Entry 7AFK (electron microscopy, 4.90 A resolution (low resolution: residue-level contacts below are approximate; hydrogen-bond / salt-bridge calls are withheld)); this record covers chains 1 and I of the 9 polymer chains in the assembly.

# Chain 1
Molecule: 16SrRNA (head domain of the 30S ribosome)
Organism: Escherichia coli
Sequence (1541 nucleotides; row label = number of the first residue in the row):
     1 AAAUUGAAGAGUUUGAUCAUGGCUCAGAUUGAACGCUGGCGGCAGGCCUA
    51 ACACAUGCAAGUCGAACGGUAACAGGAAGAAGCUUGCUUCUUUGCUGACG
   101 AGUGGCGGACGGGUGAGUAAUGUCUGGGAAACUGCCUGAUGGAGGGGGAU
   151 AACUACUGGAAACGGUAGCUAAUACCGCAUAACGUCGCAAGACCAAAGAG
   201 GGGGACCUUCGGGCCUCUUGCCAUCGGAUGUGCCCAGAUGGGAUUAGCUA
   251 GUAGGUGGGGUAACGGCUCACCUAGGCGACGAUCCCUAGCUGGUCUGAGA
   301 GGAUGACCAGCCACACUGGAACUGAGACACGGUCCAGACUCCUACGGGAG
   351 GCAGCAGUGGGGAAUAUUGCACAAUGGGCGCAAGCCUGAUGCAGCCAUGC
   401 CGCGUGUAUGAAGAAGGCCUUCGGGUUGUAAAGUACUUUCAGCGGGGAGG
   451 AAGGGAGUAAAGUUAAUACCUUUGCUCAUUGACGUUACCCGCAGAAGAAG
   501 CACCGGCUAACUCCGUGCCAGCAGCCXCGGUAAUACGGAGGGUGCAAGCG
   551 UUAAUCGGAAUUACUGGGCGUAAAGCGCACGCAGGCGGUUUGUUAAGUCA
   601 GAUGUGAAAUCCCCGGGCUCAACCUGGGAACUGCAUCUGAUACUGGCAAG
   651 CUUGAGUCUCGUAGAGGGGGGUAGAAUUCCAGGUGUAGCGGUGAAAUGCG
   701 UAGAGAUCUGGAGGAAUACCGGUGGCGAAGGCGGCCCCCUGGACGAAGAC
   751 UGACGCUCAGGUGCGAAAGCGUGGGGAGCAAACAGGAUUAGAUACCCUGG
   801 UAGUCCACGCCGUAAACGAUGUCGACUUGGAGGUUGUGCCCUUGAGGCGU
   851 GGCUUCCGGAGCUAACGCGUUAAGUCGACCGCCUGGGGAGUACGGCCGCA
   901 AGGUUAAAACUCAAAUGAAUUGACGGGGGCCCGCACAAGCGGUGGAGCAU
   951 GUGGUUUAAUUCGAUGXAACGCGAAGAACCUUACCUGGUCUUGACAUCCA
  1001 CGGAAGUUUUCAGAGAUGAGAAUGUGCCUUCGGGAACCGUGAGACAGGUG
  1051 CUGCAUGGCUGUCGUCAGCUCGUGUUGUGAAAUGUUGGGUUAAGUCCCGC
  1101 AACGAGCGCAACCCUUAUCCUUUGUUGCCAGCGGUCCGGCCGGGAACUCA
  1151 AAGGAGACUGCCAGUGAUAAACUGGAGGAAGGUGGGGAUGACGUCAAGUC
  1201 AUCAUGGCCCUUACGACCAGGGCUACACACGUGCUACAAUGGCGCAUACA
  1251 AAGAGAAGCGACCUCGCGAGAGCAAGCGGACCUCAUAAAGUGCGUCGUAG
  1301 UCCGGAUUGGAGUCUGCAACUCGACUCCAUGAAGUCGGAAUCGCUAGUAA
  1351 UCGUGGAUCAGAAUGCCACGGUGAAUACGUUCCCGGCCUUGUACACACCG
  1401 CCCGUXACACCAUGGGAGUGGGUUGCAAAAGAAGUAGGUAGCUUAACCUU
  1451 CGGGAGGGCGCUUACCACUUUGUGAUUCAUGACUGGGGUGAAGUCGUAAC
  1501 AAGGUAACCGUAGGGGAACCUGCGGUUGGAUCACCUCCUUA
Not modelled in the structure: 1-930, 1387-1541
Modified residues: PSU (pseudouridine-5'-monophosphate) at position 516, G7M (N7-methyl-guanosine-5'-monophosphate) at position 527, 2MG (2N-methylguanosine-5'-monophosphate) at position 966, 5MC (5-methylcytidine-5'-monophosphate) at position 967, 2MG (2N-methylguanosine-5'-monophosphate) at position 1207, 4OC (4n,o2'-methylcytidine-5'-monophosphate) at position 1401, 5MC (5-methylcytidine-5'-monophosphate) at position 1406, UR3 (3-methyluridine-5'-monophoshate) at position 1497, 2MG (2N-methylguanosine-5'-monophosphate) at position 1515, MA6 (6N-dimethyladenosine-5'-monophoshate) at position 1517, MA6 (6N-dimethyladenosine-5'-monophoshate) at position 1518
Metal / ion sites: Mg2+ site 1: U952, G953; Mg2+ site 2: U965, G1198, U1199; Mg2+ site 3 near C980 (its only coordinating residue here); Mg2+ site 4 near C1051 (its only coordinating residue here); Mg2+ site 5: U1065, C1109, A1110; Mg2+ site 6 near G1068 (its only coordinating residue here); Mg2+ site 7 near G1198 (its only coordinating residue here); Mg2+ site 8 near U1224 (its only coordinating residue here); Mg2+ site 9: G1242, C1303

# Chain I
Name: 30S ribosomal protein S9
Organism: Escherichia coli
Reference sequence: C3SRY2 (C3SRY2_ECOLX); numbering as in UniProt (aligned over 1-130)
Chain sequence (130 residues; row label = number of the first residue in the row):
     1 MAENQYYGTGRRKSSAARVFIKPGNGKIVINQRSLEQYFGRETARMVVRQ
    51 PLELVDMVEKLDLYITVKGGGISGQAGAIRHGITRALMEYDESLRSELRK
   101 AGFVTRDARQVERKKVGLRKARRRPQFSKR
Not modelled in the structure: 1-3

# How chain 1 and chain I interact
Contacting residue pairs - 94 pairs, chain 1 then chain I:
  G942(1) - Gln126(I)
  U943(1) - Gln126(I)
  U1116(1) - Gln110(I)
  A1117(1) - Arg106(I)
  A1117(1) - Ala108(I)
  U1118(1) - Arg11(I)
  U1118(1) - Arg106(I)
  C1119(1) - Arg11(I)
  C1128(1) - Arg18(I)
  C1129(1) - Arg18(I)
  A1130(1) - Arg18(I)
  A1130(1) - Phe20(I)
  A1130(1) - Tyr64(I)
  A1146(1) - Arg18(I)
  C1147(1) - Thr9(I)
  C1147(1) - Arg18(I)
  U1148(1) - Thr9(I)
  U1148(1) - Arg18(I)
  C1149(1) - Arg11(I)
  G1178(1) - Arg95(I)
  G1178(1) - Arg99(I)
  A1179(1) - Arg95(I)
  A1179(1) - Arg99(I)
  A1179(1) - Val104(I)
  A1179(1) - Thr105(I)
  A1179(1) - Arg106(I)
  A1180(1) - Arg99(I)
  G1186(1) - Glu112(I)
  G1186(1) - Lys115(I)
  G1187(1) - Lys115(I)
  U1232(1) - Arg119(I)
  U1232(1) - Gln126(I)
  U1232(1) - Ser128(I)
  G1233(1) - Arg119(I)
  G1233(1) - Gln126(I)
  A1248(1) - Arg33(I)
  C1249(1) - Gly70(I)
  C1249(1) - Gly71(I)
  C1249(1) - Ile72(I)
  C1249(1) - Gln75(I)
  A1250(1) - Lys68(I)
  A1250(1) - Gly69(I)
  A1250(1) - Gly70(I)
  A1250(1) - Gln75(I)
  A1251(1) - Gly69(I)
  U1291(1) - Gly40(I)
  A1340(1) - Arg130(I)
  U1341(1) - Arg130(I)
  C1342(1) - Gln126(I)
  C1342(1) - Phe127(I)
  C1342(1) - Lys129(I)
  G1343(1) - Arg123(I)
  G1343(1) - Arg124(I)
  G1343(1) - Pro125(I)
  G1343(1) - Lys129(I)
  C1344(1) - Arg122(I)
  C1344(1) - Arg124(I)
  U1345(1) - Arg122(I)
  A1346(1) - Arg122(I)
  G1347(1) - Arg12(I)
  G1347(1) - Lys13(I)
  G1347(1) - Arg109(I)
  G1347(1) - Gln110(I)
  G1347(1) - Val111(I)
  U1348(1) - Val111(I)
  U1348(1) - Glu112(I)
  U1348(1) - Arg122(I)
  A1349(1) - Lys120(I)
  A1349(1) - Arg122(I)
  A1349(1) - Arg123(I)
  A1350(1) - Lys120(I)
  A1350(1) - Arg123(I)
  C1367(1) - Lys114(I)
  C1367(1) - Val116(I)
  C1367(1) - Gly117(I)
  A1368(1) - Arg113(I)
  A1368(1) - Lys114(I)
  A1368(1) - Val116(I)
  C1369(1) - Arg113(I)
  C1369(1) - Lys114(I)
  G1370(1) - Ser14(I)
  G1370(1) - Val111(I)
  G1371(1) - Lys13(I)
  G1371(1) - Ser14(I)
  G1371(1) - Gly70(I)
  G1371(1) - Gly71(I)
  U1372(1) - Lys13(I)
  U1372(1) - Gly71(I)
  U1372(1) - Ile72(I)
  U1372(1) - Ser73(I)
  U1372(1) - Gly74(I)
  G1373(1) - Lys13(I)
  G1373(1) - Arg41(I)
  G1373(1) - Ser73(I)
Other interface residues (no listed pair), chain 1 (52 interface residues in all): C934, C936, 5MC_967, A968, G1231, G1290, U1351, C1366, A1374
Other interface residues (no listed pair), chain I (51 interface residues in all): Ala16, Tyr38, Val67, Arg85, Leu118, Ala121

# Overview
The interface between chain 1 and chain I involves 52 residues on one side and 51 on the other. The Mg2+ site
1 is built by U952(1) and G953(1). U965(1), G1198(1) and U1199(1) form the Mg2+ site 2.
Chain 1 is 16SrRNA (head domain of the 30S ribosome) and chain I is 30S ribosomal protein S9, both from
Escherichia coli; the structure, Bacterial 30S ribosomal subunit assembly complex state D (head domain), was
determined by electron microscopy together with 7AF3, 7AF5, 7AF8, 7AFA, 7AFD, 7AFH and 17 further entries from
the same study.
